PDB entry 3DZK | X-ray diffraction, 1.81 A resolution | chain A

Chain A:
Name: ADP-ribosyl cyclase 1
Source organism: Homo sapiens
Notes: EC 3.2.2.5; fragment: Enzymatic domain:
UniProt: P28907 (CD38_HUMAN); residues 45-300 here = UniProt positions 45-300
Sequence (262 residues; row label = number of the first residue in the row):
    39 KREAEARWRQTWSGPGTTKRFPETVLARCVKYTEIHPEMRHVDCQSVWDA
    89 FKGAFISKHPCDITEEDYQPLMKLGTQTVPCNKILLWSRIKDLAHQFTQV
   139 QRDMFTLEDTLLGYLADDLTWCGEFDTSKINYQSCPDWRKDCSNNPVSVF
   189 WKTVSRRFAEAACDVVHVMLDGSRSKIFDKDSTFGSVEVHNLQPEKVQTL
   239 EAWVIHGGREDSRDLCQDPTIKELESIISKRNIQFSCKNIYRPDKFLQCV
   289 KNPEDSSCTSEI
Not modelled in the structure: 39-44, 297-300
Disulfides: C67-C82, C99-C180, C119-C201, C160-C173, C254-C275, C287-C296
Construct notes: expression tag (39-44); engineered mutation T49 (Gln in P28907), D100 (Asn in P28907), D164 (Asn in P28907), D209 (Asn in P28907), D219 (Asn in P28907)
Small-molecule neighbours: beta-nicotinamide ribose monophosphate (NMN): L124, W125, S126, R127, K129, L145, E146, D155, W189, S193, F196, S220, T221, F222, E226
UniProt features mapped onto this chain:
  - active site: C119, C201
  - natural variant: R140 (R140W: Seems to contribute to the development of type II diabetes)
  - mutagenesis: C119 (C119K: Loss of cADPR hydrolase activity; C119R/E/A: Loss of cADPR hydrolase and ADP-ribosyl cyclase activity), C160 (C160A: Loss of cADPR hydrolase and ADP-ribosyl cyclase activity), C173 (C173A: Loss of cADPR hydrolase and ADP-ribosyl cyclase activity), C201 (C201D/K/A: Loss of cADPR hydrolase and ADP-ribosyl cyclase activity; C201E: Loss of cADPR hydrolase activity)
Reported in the primary citation:
  - binding site for beta-nicotinamide ribose monophosphate: E146, D155, W189, E226
  - catalytic residues: E226

In short:
Ligands of chain A: beta-nicotinamide ribose monophosphate. UniProt lists active-site residues C119 and C201
and 4 mutagenesis sites. From the paper: the catalytic residue E226; a binding site for beta-nicotinamide
ribose monophosphate at E146, D155 and W189 among others.
Chain A is ADP-ribosyl cyclase 1 (Homo sapiens); the structure, Crystal structure of human CD38 extracellular
domain, NMN complex, was determined by X-ray diffraction, deposited together with 3DZF, 3DZG, 3DZH, 3DZI and
3DZJ.
